Entry 4KMU (X-ray diffraction, 3.85 A resolution); this record covers chains A and X of the 6 polymer chains in the assembly.

# Chain A
Protein: DNA-directed RNA polymerase subunit alpha
From: Escherichia coli
Notes: EC 2.7.7.6
UniProtKB: P0A7Z4 (RPOA_ECOLI); numbering as in UniProt (aligned over 1-329)
Amino-acid sequence (329 residues; each row starts with the number of its first residue):
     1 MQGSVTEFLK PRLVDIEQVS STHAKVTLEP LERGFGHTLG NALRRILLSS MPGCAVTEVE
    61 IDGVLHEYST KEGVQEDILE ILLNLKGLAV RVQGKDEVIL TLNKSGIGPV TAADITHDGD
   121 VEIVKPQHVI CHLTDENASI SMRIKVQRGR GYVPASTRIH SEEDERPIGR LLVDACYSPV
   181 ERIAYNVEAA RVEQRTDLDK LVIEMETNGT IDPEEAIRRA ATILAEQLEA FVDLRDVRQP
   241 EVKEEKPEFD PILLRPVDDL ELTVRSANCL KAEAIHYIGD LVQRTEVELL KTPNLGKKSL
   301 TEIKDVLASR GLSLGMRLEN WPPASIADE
Disordered / not traced: 1-2, 326-329
Curated features (UniProtKB/Swiss-Prot):
  - region: E162 to E165 (Required for interaction with Crp at class II promoters)
  - modified residue: R265 (ADP-ribosylarginine), K297 (N6-acetyllysine), K298 (N6-acetyllysine)
  - mutagenesis: R45 (R45C: In rpoA112; temperature-sensitive, blocks RNA polymerase assembly), E162 to E165 (5-fold decrease in CRP-class II promoter-dependent transcription), E165 (E165K: 5-fold decrease in CRP-class II promoter-dependent transcription), R191 (R191C: In rpoA101; temperature-sensitive)

# Chain X
Protein: RNA polymerase sigma factor RpoD
From: Escherichia coli
UniProtKB: P00579 (RPOD_ECOLI); residues 1-613 here = UniProt positions 1-613
Amino-acid sequence (613 residues; each row starts with the number of its first residue):
     1 MEQNPQSQLK LLVTRGKEQG YLTYAEVNDH LPEDIVDSDQ IEDIIQMIND MGIQVMEEAP
    61 DADDLMLAEN TADEDAAEAA AQVLSSVESE IGRTTDPVRM YMREMGTVEL LTREGEIDIA
   121 KRIEDGINQV QCSVAEYPEA ITYLLEQYDR VEAEEARLSD LITGFVDPNA EEDLAPTATH
   181 VGSELSQEDL DDDEDEDEED GDDDSADDDN SIDPELAREK FAELRAQYVV TRDTIKAKGR
   241 SHATAQEEIL KLSEVFKQFR LVPKQFDYLV NSMRVMMDRV RTQERLIMKL CVEQCKMPKK
   301 NFITLFTGNE TSDTWFNAAI AMNKPWSEKL HDVSEEVHRA LQKLQQIEEE TGLTIEQVKD
   361 INRRMSIGEA KARRAKKEMV EANLRLVISI AKKYTNRGLQ FLDLIQEGNI GLMKAVDKFE
   421 YRRGYKFSTY ATWWIRQAIT RSIADQARTI RIPVHMIETI NKLNRISRQM LQEMGREPTP
   481 EELAERMLMP EDKIRKVLKI AKEPISMETP IGDDEDSHLG DFIEDTTLEL PLDSATTESL
   541 RAATHDVLAG LTAREAKVLR MRFGIDMNTD YTLEEVGKQF DVTRERIRQI EAKALRKLRH
   601 PSRSEVLRSF LDD
Disordered / not traced: 1-5, 65-94, 155-211, 610-613
Curated features (UniProtKB/Swiss-Prot):
  - DNA-binding region: L573 to A592 (H-T-H motif)
  - region: R584 to R599 (Interaction with anti-sigma factors)
  - motif: D403 to Q406 (Interaction with polymerase core subunit RpoC)
  - site: R562 (Interaction with anti-sigma factors)
  - mutagenesis: A553 (A553D: Disrupts the interaction with Escherichia phage lambda antitermination protein Q), R596 (R596D/E: 2-fold reduction in activation of class II Crp-dependent promoters)

# How chain A and chain X interact
Residue-residue contacts - 10 pairs, chain A then chain X:
  D250(A) - H600(X)
  D250(A) - P601(X)
  D250(A) - S602(X)
  D250(A) - E605(X)
  P251(A) - S602(X)
  I252(A) - E605(X)
  R310(A) - E605(X)
  R310(A) - R608(X)
  G311(A) - R599(X)  hydrogen bond (backbone-side chain)
  M316(A) - H600(X)
Interface residues without a listed pair, chain A (9 interface residues in all): F249, L312, S313
Interface residues without a listed pair, chain X (7 interface residues in all): R596

# Overview
Chain A and chain X form an interface of 9 and 7 residues respectively; the contacts include 1 hydrogen bond.
Its one hydrogen-bonded contact is G311(A)-R599(X). Curated annotation (UniProt) lists 6 mutagenesis sites on
chain A; 2 mutagenesis sites on chain X.
Chain A is DNA-directed RNA polymerase subunit alpha and chain X is RNA polymerase sigma factor RpoD, both
from Escherichia coli; the structure, X-ray crystal structure of the Escherichia coli RNA polymerase in
complex with Rifampin, was determined by X-ray diffraction (same publication as 4KN4 and 4KN7).
